Entry 7D6R (X-ray diffraction, 1.60 A resolution); this record covers chains A and B of the 7 polymer chains in the assembly.

# Chain A
Molecule: rRNA N-glycosylase
From: Escherichia coli
Notes: EC 3.2.2.22
Reference sequence: Q8XBV2 (Q8XBV2_ECOLX); residues 1-297 here correspond to UniProt positions 23-319 (UniProt number = residue number + 22)
Sequence (297 residues; numbered 1 to 297; the number before each row is that of its first residue):
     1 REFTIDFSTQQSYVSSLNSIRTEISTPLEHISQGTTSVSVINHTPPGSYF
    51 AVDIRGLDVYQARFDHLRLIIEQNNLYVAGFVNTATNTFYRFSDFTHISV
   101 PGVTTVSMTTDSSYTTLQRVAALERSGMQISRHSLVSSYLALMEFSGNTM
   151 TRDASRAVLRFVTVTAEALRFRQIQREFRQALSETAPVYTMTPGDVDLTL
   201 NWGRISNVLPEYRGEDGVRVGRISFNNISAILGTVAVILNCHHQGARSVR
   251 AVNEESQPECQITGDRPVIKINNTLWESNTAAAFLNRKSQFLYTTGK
Unresolved in the structure: 242-256
Disulfide bonds: C241-C260
From the paper describing this entry:
  - binding site for MMA betaAla peptide: E72, Y77, V78, D94, S112, Y114, T115, E167, R170, T199, G203
  - catalytic residues: E167, R170 (citing earlier work)

# Chain B
Molecule: Shiga toxin 2 B subunit
From: Escherichia coli
Reference sequence: Q7DJJ2 (Q7DJJ2_ECOLX); residues 1-70 here correspond to UniProt positions 20-89 (UniProt number = residue number + 19)
Sequence (70 residues; row label = number of the first residue in the row):
     1 ADCAKGKIEFSKYNEDDTFTVKVDGKEYWTSRWNLQPLLQSAQLTGMTVT
    51 IKSSTCESGSGFAEVQFNND
Unresolved in the structure: 70
Disulfide bonds: C3-C56
From the paper describing this entry:
  - binding site for MMA betaAla peptide: K5, D70
  - mutagenesis - W29A, W33A, G61A: decreased binding to MMbetaA-tet

# Chain A / chain B interface
Residue-residue contacts - 14 pairs, chain A then chain B:
  R266(A) - N69(B)
  I269(A) - T45(B)
  I271(A) - L44(B)
  L285(A) - S41(B)
  L285(A) - L44(B)  hydrophobic
  L285(A) - T45(B)
  R287(A) - P37(B)
  K288(A) - N34(B)
  K288(A) - P37(B)
  S289(A) - W33(B)
  S289(A) - N34(B)  hydrogen bond (backbone-side chain)
  S289(A) - P37(B)
  F291(A) - W33(B)  hydrophobic
  L292(A) - N34(B)

# In short
Chain A and chain B form an interface of 9 and 7 residues respectively; the contacts include 1 hydrogen bond.
The hydrogen-bonded pair is S289(A)-N34(B). From the paper: catalytic residues E167(A) and R170(A); W29A, W33A
and G61A of chain B reduce binding to MMbetaA-tet.
Chain A is rRNA N-glycosylase and chain B is Shiga toxin 2 B subunit, both from Escherichia coli; the
structure, Crystal structure of the Stx2a complexed with MMA betaAla peptide, was determined by X-ray
diffraction together with 7D6Q from the same study.
